PDB entry 6BNL | X-ray diffraction, 2.60 A resolution | chains C and D of the 4 polymer chains in the assembly

# Chain C
Protein: NKT Valpha14 (MOUSE) - 2C12 TCR - Hybrid mouse variable and human constant domains
Source organism: Homo sapiens
Amino-acid sequence (207 residues; numbered 1 to 210; 3 numbers in that range are skipped by the numbering (no residue carries them; nothing is unmodelled there); the number before each row is that of its first residue):
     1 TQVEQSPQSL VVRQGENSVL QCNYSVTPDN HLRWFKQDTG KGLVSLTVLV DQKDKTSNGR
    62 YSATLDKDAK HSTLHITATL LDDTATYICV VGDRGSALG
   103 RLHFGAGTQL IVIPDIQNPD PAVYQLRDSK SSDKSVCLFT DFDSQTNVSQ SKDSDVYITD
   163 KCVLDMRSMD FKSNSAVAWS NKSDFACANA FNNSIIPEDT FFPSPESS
Disordered / not traced: 206-210
Disulfide bonds: Cys22-Cys90, Cys139-Cys189
Residues lining bound ligands: QWV (N-[(2S,3R)-3-hydroxy-1-{[6-O-(3-phenylpropanoyl)-alpha-D-galactopyranosyl]oxy}octadecan-2-yl]hexacosanamide): Pro28, Asp29, Asn30, Asp94, Arg95, Gly96

# Chain D
Protein: NKT Vbeta8.2 (MOUSE) - 2C12 TCR - hybrid mouse variable and human constant domains
Source organism: Mus musculus
Amino-acid sequence (242 residues; row label = number of the first residue in the row; note: 6 numbers in that range are skipped by the numbering (no residue carries them; nothing is unmodelled there); numbering starts at 0):
     0 MEAAVTQSPR NKVAVTGGKV TLSCNQTNNH NNMYWYRQDT GHGLRLIHYS YGAGSTEKGD
    60 IPDG
    65 YKASRPSQEN FSLILELATP SQTSVYFCAS GDEGYTQY
   108 FGPGTRLLVL EDLKNVFPPE VAVFEPSEAE ISHTQKATLV CLATGFYPDH VELSWWVNGK
   168 EVHSGVCTDP QPLKEQPALN DSRYALSSRL RVSATFWQNP RNHFRCQVQF YGLSENDEWT
   228 QDRAKPVTQI VSAEAWGRAD
Disordered / not traced: 0-1
Disulfide bonds: Cys23-Cys92, Cys148-Cys213

# Chain C / chain D interface
Inter-chain disulfides: Cys164(C)-Cys174(D)
Pairs across the interface (98; chain C residue first):
  Asn30(C) with Tyr99(D)
  His31(C) with Tyr99(D)
  Arg33(C) with Tyr99(D); Thr100(D)
  Phe35(C) with Phe108(D), hydrophobic
  Gln37(C) with Gln37(D), hydrogen bond; Phe91(D)
  Gly42(C) with Phe91(D); Pro110(D)
  Leu43(C) with Leu43(D), hydrophobic; Phe108(D), hydrophobic
  Val50(C) with Tyr99(D)
  Ile89(C) with Gln37(D)
  Arg95(C) with Tyr99(D)
  Gly96(C) with Tyr99(D)
  Ser97(C) with Glu97(D); Gly98(D); Tyr99(D)
  Ala98(C) with Asn31(D); Tyr33(D); Asp96(D); Glu97(D), hydrogen bond (backbone-backbone); Gly98(D), hydrogen bond (backbone-backbone)
  Arg103(C) with Leu45(D); Tyr48(D), hydrogen bond; Asp59(D), salt bridge
  Leu104(C) with Tyr35(D); Gln101(D)
  Phe106(C) with Tyr35(D), hydrophobic; Gly42(D); Leu43(D); Phe108(D), hydrophobic
  Gly107(C) with Gly42(D)
  Ala108(C) with Gly40(D); His41(D); Gly42(D)
  Asp122(C) with His140(D), salt bridge; Thr141(D)
  Tyr126(C) with Ser134(D); Ala136(D); Glu137(D); His140(D); Thr141(D)
  Gln127(C) with Ser134(D)
  Leu128(C) with Phe131(D); Glu132(D); Thr145(D); Val147(D), hydrophobic
  Arg129(C) with Phe131(D); Glu132(D), hydrogen bond (backbone-backbone)
  Asp130(C) with Val130(D); Phe131(D)
  Ser131(C) with Val130(D), hydrogen bond (backbone-backbone); Glu132(D); Glu241(D), hydrogen bond (side chain-backbone)
  Lys136(C) with Ala129(D); Phe131(D)
  Ser137(C) with Phe131(D)
  Val138(C) with Phe131(D), hydrophobic; Leu149(D), hydrophobic
  Leu140(C) with Thr145(D); Val147(D), hydrophobic
  Asp143(C) with Thr141(D); Arg198(D), salt bridge
  Tyr159(C) with Leu180(D), hydrophobic; Glu182(D), hydrogen bond (side chain-backbone)
  Ile160(C) with Leu180(D)
  Thr161(C) with Asp176(D); Ser194(D)
  Cys164(C) with Cys174(D), disulfide; Thr175(D), hydrogen bond (side chain-backbone); Arg196(D)
  Val165(C) with Cys174(D), hydrogen bond (backbone-side chain)
  Leu166(C) with Gly172(D); Val173(D); Cys174(D), hydrophobic; Arg196(D); Arg198(D)
  Asp167(C) with Ser171(D); Gly172(D), hydrogen bond (backbone-backbone)
  Met168(C) with Lys143(D); Ser171(D); Gly172(D); Arg198(D); Val199(D)
  Arg169(C) with His170(D); Ser171(D), hydrogen bond (backbone-side chain)
  Phe173(C) with Lys143(D); Arg198(D)
  Ser175(C) with Arg198(D), hydrogen bond
  Ser177(C) with Arg196(D), hydrogen bond (backbone-side chain)
  Val179(C) with Val147(D), hydrophobic; Ser194(D)
  Trp181(C) with Leu149(D), hydrophobic; Leu180(D), hydrophobic; Ala192(D), hydrophobic
  Phe203(C) with His140(D)
  Pro205(C) with Ala136(D), hydrophobic
Other interface residues (no listed pair), chain C (55 interface residues in all): Lys41, Val48, Leu99, Thr142, Gln152, Ser156, Asp162, Ser170, Ala178
Other interface residues (no listed pair), chain D (54 interface residues in all): Tyr50, Pro133, Thr151, Lys181, Ser200, Ala242

# Summary
55 residues of chain C and 54 residues of chain D are in contact; the contacts include 1 disulfide bond, 14
hydrogen bonds and 3 salt bridges. Among the polar pairs are Arg103(C)-Asp59(D), Asp122(C)-His140(D) and
Asp143(C)-Arg198(D). Bound to chain C: compound QWV.
Chain C is NKT Valpha14 (MOUSE) - 2C12 TCR - Hybrid mouse variable and human constant domains (Homo sapiens)
and chain D is NKT Vbeta8.2 (MOUSE) - 2C12 TCR - hybrid mouse variable and human constant domains (Mus
musculus); the structure, Crystal structure of TCR-MHC-like molecule, was determined by X-ray diffraction
(same publication as 6BNK).
